Entry 6O1J (X-ray diffraction, 2.00 A resolution); this record covers chains A and G of the 4 polymer chains in the assembly.

== Chain A (and G) ==
Name: AlfC
Organism: Lactobacillus casei
Notes: EC 3.2.1.51; chain G of this document is another copy of the same molecule, construct and numbering; everything in this record applies to it too
Reference sequence: K0NB39 (K0NB39_LACCA); numbering as in UniProt (aligned over 1-344)
Amino-acid sequence (345 residues; each row starts with the number of its first residue):
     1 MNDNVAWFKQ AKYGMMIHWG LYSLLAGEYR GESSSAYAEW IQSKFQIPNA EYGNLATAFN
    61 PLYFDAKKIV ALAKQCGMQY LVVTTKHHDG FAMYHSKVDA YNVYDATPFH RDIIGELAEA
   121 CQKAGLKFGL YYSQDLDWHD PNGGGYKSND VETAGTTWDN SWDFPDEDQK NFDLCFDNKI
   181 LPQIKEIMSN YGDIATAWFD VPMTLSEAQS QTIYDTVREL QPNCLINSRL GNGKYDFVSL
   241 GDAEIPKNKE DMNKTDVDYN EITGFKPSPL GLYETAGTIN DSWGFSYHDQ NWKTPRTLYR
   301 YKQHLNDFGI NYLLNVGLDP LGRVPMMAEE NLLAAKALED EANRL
Disordered / not traced: 248-263 (chain G: 1-3, 246-270)
Differences from the reference sequence: engineered mutation A243 (Asn in K0NB39); expression tag (345)
Residues lining bound ligands: beta-L-fucopyranose (FUL): M16, H18, E39, W40, H87, H88, Y131, W198, D200, V201, R229, W283
Reported in the primary citation:
  - mutagenesis - N243A: increased catalytic activity on GlcNAc
  - catalytic residues: D242 (proposed by the authors, not directly observed)
  - mutagenesis - D200A (>108-fold), R229A: abolished catalytic activity
  - mutagenesis - E39A (10-fold), F237A, E261A (3-fold): increased catalytic activity
  - mutagenesis - Y37A, D242A, E244A, E274A, W283A: decreased catalytic activity
  - mutagenesis - N253A: unchanged catalytic activity

== How chain A and chain G interact ==
Contacting residue pairs (6; chain A residue first):
  G31(A) with R296(G), hydrogen bond (backbone-side chain)
  E32(A) with R300(G), salt bridge
  E152(A) with A243(G)
  R296(A) with G31(G), hydrogen bond (side chain-backbone); E32(G)
  R300(A) with E32(G), salt bridge

== In short ==
Chain A and chain G each contribute 5 residues to their interface, with 2 hydrogen bonds and 2 salt bridges.
Polar contacts include E32(A)-R300(G) and G31(A)-R296(G). Bound to chain A: beta-L-fucopyranose. The paper
reports the catalytic residue D242(A); Y37A, D242A and E244A of chain A, among others, reduce catalytic
activity; 12 substitutions were tested in all.
Both chains are AlfC (Lactobacillus casei). Entry 6O1J (Alpha-L-fucosidase AlfC fucosyltransferase mutant
N243A) was determined by X-ray diffraction together with 6OHE, 6O1I, 6O18, 6O1A and 6O1C from the same study.
